PDB entry 8E6W | electron microscopy, 4.27 A resolution (low resolution: residue-level contacts below are approximate; hydrogen-bond / salt-bridge calls are withheld) | chains 8 and c of the 7 polymer chains in the assembly

Chain 8:
Molecule: lambda-tR1 rut RNA
Sequence (60 nucleotides; row label = number of the first residue in the row; numbering starts at 0):
     0 UAACCCCGCU CUUACACAUU CCAGCCCUGA AAAAGGGCAU CAAAUUAAAC CACACCUAUG
Unresolved in the structure: 0, 59

Chain c:
Protein: Transcription termination factor Rho
From: Escherichia coli
Notes: EC 3.6.4.-
UniProt: A0A0A0GPI6 (A0A0A0GPI6_ECOLX); residues 1-419 here correspond to UniProt positions 25-443 (UniProt number = residue number + 24)
Chain sequence (419 residues; row label = number of the first residue in the row):
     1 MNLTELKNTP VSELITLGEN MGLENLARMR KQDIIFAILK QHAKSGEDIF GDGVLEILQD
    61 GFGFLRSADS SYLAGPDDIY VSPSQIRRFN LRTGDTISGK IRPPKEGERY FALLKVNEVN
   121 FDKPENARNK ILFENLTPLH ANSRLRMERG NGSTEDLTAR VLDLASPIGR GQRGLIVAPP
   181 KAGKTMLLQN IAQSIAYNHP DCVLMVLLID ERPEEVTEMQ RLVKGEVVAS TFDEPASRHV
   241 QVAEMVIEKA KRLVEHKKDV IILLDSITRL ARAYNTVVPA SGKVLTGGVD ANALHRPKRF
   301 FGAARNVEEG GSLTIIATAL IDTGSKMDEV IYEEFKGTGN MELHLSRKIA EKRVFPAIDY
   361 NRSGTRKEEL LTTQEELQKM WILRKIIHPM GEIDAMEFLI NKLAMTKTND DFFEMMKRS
Unresolved in the structure: 418-419
Ion coordination: beryllium trifluoride ion: Lys184 (together with ADP)
Residues lining bound ligands:
  - ADP / beryllium trifluoride, molecule 1: Thr158, Pro179, Pro180, Lys181, Ala182, Gly183, Lys184, Thr185, Met186, Asp265, Leu320, Phe355
  - ADP / beryllium trifluoride, molecule 2: Gly337, Thr365, Arg366, Lys367

How chain 8 and chain c interact:
Contacting residue pairs - 22 pairs, chain 8 then chain c:
  A30(8) - Arg87(c)
  A31(8) - Arg87(c)
  A32(8) - Ser84(c)
  A32(8) - Gln85(c)
  A32(8) - Arg88(c)
  A33(8) - Tyr80(c)
  A33(8) - Ser82(c)
  A33(8) - Ala112(c)
  A33(8) - Leu113(c)
  G34(8) - Tyr80(c)
  G34(8) - Arg102(c)
  G34(8) - Glu108(c)
  G34(8) - Ala112(c)
  G35(8) - Phe62(c)
  G35(8) - Phe64(c)
  G35(8) - Tyr80(c)
  G35(8) - Tyr110(c)
  G36(8) - Leu58(c)
  G36(8) - Phe62(c)
  G36(8) - Phe64(c)
  G36(8) - Tyr110(c)
  A38(8) - Arg109(c)
Other interface residues (no listed pair), chain c (18 interface residues in all): Asp60, Val81, Leu114

Overview:
Chain 8 and chain c form an interface of 8 and 18 residues respectively. Bound to chain c: ADP / beryllium
trifluoride.
Chain 8 is lambda-tR1 rut RNA and chain c is Transcription termination factor Rho (Escherichia coli); the
structure, Escherichia coli Rho-dependent transcription pre-termination complex containing 18 nt long RNA
spacer, lambda-tR1 rut RNA, Mg-ADP-BeF3 ..., was determined by electron microscopy, deposited together with
8E3F, 8E3H, 8E5K, 8E5L, 8E5O, 8E5P and 3 further entries.
